Entry 5VZI (X-ray diffraction, 1.50 A resolution); this record covers chains A and T of the 4 polymer chains in the assembly.

== Chain A ==
Name: DNA-directed DNA/RNA polymerase mu
From: Homo sapiens
Notes: EC 2.7.7.7
UniProtKB: Q9NP87 (DPOLM_HUMAN); residue numbers follow UniProt; this construct covers 134-397, 410-494
Amino-acid sequence (354 residues; each row starts with the number of its first residue; note: 12 numbers in that range are skipped by the numbering (no residue carries them; nothing is unmodelled there)):
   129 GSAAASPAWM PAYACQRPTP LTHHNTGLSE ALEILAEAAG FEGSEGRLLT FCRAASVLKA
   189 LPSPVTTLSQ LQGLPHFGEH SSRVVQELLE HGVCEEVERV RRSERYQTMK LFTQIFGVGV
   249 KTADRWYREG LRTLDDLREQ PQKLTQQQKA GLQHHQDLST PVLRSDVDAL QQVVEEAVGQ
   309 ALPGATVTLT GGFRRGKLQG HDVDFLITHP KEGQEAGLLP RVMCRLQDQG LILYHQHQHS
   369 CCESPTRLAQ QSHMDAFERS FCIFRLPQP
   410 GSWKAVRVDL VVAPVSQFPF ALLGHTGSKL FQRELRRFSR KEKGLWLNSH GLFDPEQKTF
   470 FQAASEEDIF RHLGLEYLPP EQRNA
Not modelled in the structure: 129-137, 366-384
Sequence notes: expression tag (129-133); linker (410); engineered mutation His-434 (Trp in Q9NP87)
Ion coordination: Na+ site 1: Thr-241, Ile-243, Val-246 (shared with 1 residue of chain P); Mg2+ site 1: Asp-330, Asp-332 (together with dTTP) (shared with 1 residue of chain P); Mg2+ site 2: Asp-330, Asp-332, Asp-418 (together with dTTP); Na+ site 2: Asp-330, Asp-332, Asp-418 (shared with 2 residues of chain P)
Residues lining bound ligands: dTTP: Gly-319, Gly-320, Arg-323, Lys-325, Gln-327, Gly-328, His-329, Asp-330, Asp-332, Asp-418, Gly-433, His-434, Thr-435, Gly-436, Ser-437, Lys-438, Gln-441
UniProt features mapped onto this chain:
  - region: Arg-323 to Asp-332 (Involved in ssDNA binding)
  - binding site (Mg(2+)): Asp-330, Asp-332, Asp-418
  - site: Gly-433 (Responsible for the low discrimination between dNTP and rNTP)
What the authors report for this chain:
  - mutagenesis - H329A (27-fold): decreased catalytic activity
  - mutagenesis - G433A (Kd 29 uM): unchanged binding to UTP
  - mutagenesis - G433A, G433S: unchanged catalytic activity

== Chain T ==
Molecule: 9-nt DNA strand
Sequence (9 nucleotides; each row starts with the number of its first residue):
     1 CGGCATACG

== Chain A / chain T interface ==
Pairs across the interface (25):
  Gly-174(A) / DC4(T)  base contact
  Leu-177(A) / DC4(T)  phosphate contact
  Leu-177(A) / DA5(T)  phosphate contact
  Gln-364(A) / DG9(T)  phosphate contact
  His-365(A) / DG9(T)  phosphate contact
  Phe-385(A) / DG9(T)  phosphate contact
  Glu-386(A) / DC8(T)  sugar contact
  Glu-386(A) / DG9(T)  hydrogen bond to the phosphate
  Arg-387(A) / DA7(T)  hydrogen bond to the base
  Arg-387(A) / DC8(T)  hydrogen bond to the sugar
  Arg-387(A) / DG9(T)  hydrogen bond to the phosphate
  Phe-389(A) / DG9(T)  sugar contact
  Lys-438(A) / DA5(T)  base contact
  Arg-442(A) / DA5(T)  salt bridge to the phosphate
  Arg-445(A) / DA5(T)  hydrogen bond to the base
  Arg-445(A) / DT6(T)  hydrogen bond to the sugar
  Arg-446(A) / DA5(T)  sugar contact
  Arg-449(A) / DT6(T)  salt bridge to the phosphate
  Lys-450(A) / DG3(T)  hydrogen bond to the phosphate
  Lys-450(A) / DC4(T)  salt bridge to the phosphate
  Leu-456(A) / DT6(T)  sugar contact
  Asn-457(A) / DT6(T)  phosphate contact
  Asn-457(A) / DA7(T)  hydrogen bond to the phosphate
  His-459(A) / DA7(T)  hydrogen bond to the phosphate
  His-459(A) / DC8(T)  salt bridge to the phosphate
Interface residues without a listed pair, chain A (18 interface residues in all): Arg-181

== Summary ==
18 residues of chain A face 7 of chain T across their interface, with 9 hydrogen bonds and 4 salt bridges.
Among the polar pairs are Arg-387(A)/DA7(T), Arg-445(A)/DA5(T) and Arg-387(A)/DC8(T). Bound to chain A: dTTP.
From the paper: H329A of chain A reduces catalytic activity; G433A and G433S of chain A leave catalytic
activity unchanged.
Chain A is DNA-directed DNA/RNA polymerase mu (Homo sapiens) and chain T is a 9-nt DNA strand; the structure,
Post-catalytic complex of human Polymerase Mu (W434H) mutant with incoming dTTP, was determined by X-ray
diffraction together with 5TWP, 5TWQ, 5TWR, 5TWS, 5VZ7, 5VZ8 and 9 further entries from the same study.
